7CGO - chains BY and BZ of the 219 polymer chains in the assembly; structure by electron microscopy, 3.90 A resolution.

[Chain BY (and BZ)]
Protein: Flagellar P-ring protein
From: Salmonella typhimurium (strain LT2 / SGSC1412 / ATCC 700720)
Notes: chain BZ of this document is another copy of the same molecule, construct and numbering; everything in this record applies to it too
UniProtKB: P15930 (FLGI_SALTY); residues 1-365 here = UniProt positions 1-365
Amino-acid sequence (365 residues; row label = number of the first residue in the row):
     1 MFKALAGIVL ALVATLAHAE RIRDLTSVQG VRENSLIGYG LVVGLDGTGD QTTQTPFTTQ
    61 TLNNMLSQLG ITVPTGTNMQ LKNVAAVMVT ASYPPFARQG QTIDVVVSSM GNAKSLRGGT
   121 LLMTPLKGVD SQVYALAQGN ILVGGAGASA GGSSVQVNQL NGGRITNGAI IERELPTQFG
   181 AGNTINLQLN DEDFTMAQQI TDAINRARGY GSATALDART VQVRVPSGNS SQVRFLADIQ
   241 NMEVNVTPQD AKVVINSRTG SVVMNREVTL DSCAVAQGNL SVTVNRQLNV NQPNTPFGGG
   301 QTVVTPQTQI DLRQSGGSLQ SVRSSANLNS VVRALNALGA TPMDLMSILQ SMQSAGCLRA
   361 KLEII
Not modelled in the structure: 1-19, 146-156, 284-315
Disulfides: C273-C357

[Interface between chain BY and chain BZ]
Residue-residue contacts (133; chain BY residue first):
  R32(BY) - Q99(BZ)  hydrogen bond
  R32(BY) - I170(BZ)
  R32(BY) - I171(BZ)
  R32(BY) - E172(BZ)  salt bridge
  E33(BY) - I170(BZ)
  S35(BY) - M123(BZ)
  S35(BY) - Q138(BZ)  hydrogen bond
  I37(BY) - L122(BZ)  hydrophobic
  Y39(BY) - L66(BZ)  hydrophobic
  Y39(BY) - I71(BZ)  hydrophobic
  Q54(BY) - N78(BZ)
  Q54(BY) - M79(BZ)
  Q54(BY) - Q80(BZ)  hydrogen bond (backbone-backbone)
  P56(BY) - T77(BZ)
  P56(BY) - N78(BZ)
  F57(BY) - V73(BZ)  hydrophobic
  F57(BY) - M79(BZ)  hydrophobic
  Q60(BY) - T72(BZ)  hydrogen bond (side chain-backbone)
  Q60(BY) - P74(BZ)
  M88(BY) - M65(BZ)  hydrophobic
  M88(BY) - L69(BZ)  hydrophobic
  T90(BY) - L122(BZ)
  T90(BY) - Q138(BZ)
  A91(BY) - Q138(BZ)
  S108(BY) - V43(BZ)
  S108(BY) - G44(BZ)
  S108(BY) - T120(BZ)
  S109(BY) - V43(BZ)
  S109(BY) - G44(BZ)  hydrogen bond (backbone-backbone)
  S109(BY) - N83(BZ)  hydrogen bond
  M110(BY) - L62(BZ)  hydrophobic
  M110(BY) - L81(BZ)
  M110(BY) - V84(BZ)
  G111(BY) - N83(BZ)
  N112(BY) - Q80(BZ)
  N112(BY) - K82(BZ)
  N112(BY) - N83(BZ)
  A113(BY) - N83(BZ)  hydrogen bond (backbone-side chain)
  K127(BY) - L69(BZ)  hydrogen bond (side chain-backbone)
  S131(BY) - Q68(BZ)  hydrogen bond
  Q159(BY) - G44(BZ)
  Q159(BY) - L45(BZ)
  Q159(BY) - D46(BZ)  hydrogen bond
  Q159(BY) - G118(BZ)
  L160(BY) - D46(BZ)  hydrogen bond (backbone-side chain)
  N161(BY) - G44(BZ)
  N161(BY) - L45(BZ)  hydrogen bond (side chain-backbone)
  N161(BY) - D46(BZ)
  N161(BY) - N83(BZ)
  Q188(BY) - R98(BZ)
  Q188(BY) - Q99(BZ)
  Q188(BY) - Q101(BZ)
  L189(BY) - Q101(BZ)  hydrogen bond (backbone-side chain)
  E192(BY) - P94(BZ)
  E192(BY) - P95(BZ)
  D193(BY) - R23(BZ)  salt bridge
  F194(BY) - F179(BZ)  hydrophobic
  F194(BY) - L236(BZ)  hydrophobic
  F194(BY) - Q240(BZ)
  T195(BY) - R23(BZ)  hydrogen bond
  T195(BY) - A237(BZ)
  T195(BY) - N241(BZ)
  Q198(BY) - V233(BZ)
  Q198(BY) - R234(BZ)  hydrogen bond
  Q198(BY) - A237(BZ)
  T214(BY) - S230(BZ)
  A215(BY) - N229(BZ)
  A215(BY) - S230(BZ)
  A215(BY) - V233(BZ)  hydrophobic
  L216(BY) - F179(BZ)
  L216(BY) - N229(BZ)
  D217(BY) - F96(BZ)
  D217(BY) - R98(BZ)  salt bridge
  A218(BY) - F96(BZ)  hydrophobic
  R219(BY) - P94(BZ)
  R219(BY) - P95(BZ)  hydrogen bond (side chain-backbone)
  R219(BY) - F96(BZ)
  R219(BY) - A97(BZ)
  R219(BY) - Q101(BZ)  hydrogen bond
  T220(BY) - R98(BZ)  hydrogen bond
  P248(BY) - E20(BZ)
  P248(BY) - R23(BZ)
  D250(BY) - R23(BZ)  salt bridge
  D250(BY) - D24(BZ)
  A251(BY) - D24(BZ)  hydrogen bond (backbone-side chain)
  R258(BY) - V106(BZ)
  R258(BY) - N158(BZ)
  R258(BY) - Q159(BZ)  hydrogen bond (backbone-backbone)
  R258(BY) - G162(BZ)
  T259(BY) - G144(BZ)
  T259(BY) - N158(BZ)
  D271(BY) - R266(BZ)  salt bridge
  S272(BY) - R266(BZ)
  S272(BY) - L328(BZ)
  C273(BY) - M264(BZ)
  C273(BY) - N265(BZ)
  C273(BY) - L328(BZ)  hydrophobic
  A274(BY) - V262(BZ)
  A274(BY) - V263(BZ)
  A274(BY) - M264(BZ)  hydrogen bond (backbone-backbone)
  A274(BY) - V332(BZ)  hydrophobic
  V275(BY) - V262(BZ)
  A276(BY) - G260(BZ)
  A276(BY) - S261(BZ)
  A276(BY) - V262(BZ)  hydrogen bond (backbone-backbone)
  A276(BY) - P342(BZ)  hydrophobic
  Q277(BY) - G260(BZ)
  Q277(BY) - S261(BZ)
  Q277(BY) - P342(BZ)
  G278(BY) - G260(BZ)
  G278(BY) - P342(BZ)
  G317(BY) - N336(BZ)
  S318(BY) - N336(BZ)  hydrogen bond (backbone-side chain)
  S318(BY) - A340(BZ)  hydrogen bond (side chain-backbone)
  S318(BY) - T341(BZ)
  S318(BY) - P342(BZ)
  L319(BY) - M264(BZ)  hydrophobic
  L319(BY) - V332(BZ)
  L319(BY) - L335(BZ)  hydrophobic
  L319(BY) - N336(BZ)  hydrogen bond (backbone-side chain)
  L319(BY) - L345(BZ)  hydrophobic
  S321(BY) - V332(BZ)
  S347(BY) - T259(BZ)
  S351(BY) - N256(BZ)
  S351(BY) - S261(BZ)  hydrogen bond
  S351(BY) - V263(BZ)
  S354(BY) - I365(BZ)
  A355(BY) - K252(BZ)
  A355(BY) - V254(BZ)  hydrophobic
  A355(BY) - V263(BZ)  hydrophobic
  C357(BY) - V263(BZ)  hydrophobic
  R359(BY) - L25(BZ)
  I365(BY) - R164(BZ)
Also at the interface, not in a pair above, chain BY (76 interface residues in all): S27, L36, G38, T53, T55, T61, V106, V129, N158, N186, N190, D202, Q249, E267, M352
Also at the interface, not in a pair above, chain BZ (85 interface residues in all): R21, V28, V31, G47, G100, R117, L136, N140, G163, N329

[In short]
76 residues of chain BY and 85 residues of chain BZ are in contact, with 26 hydrogen bonds and 5 salt bridges.
Among the polar pairs are R32(BY)-E172(BZ), D193(BY)-R23(BZ) and D217(BY)-R98(BZ).
Both chains are Flagellar P-ring protein (Salmonella typhimurium (strain LT2 / SGSC1412 / ATCC 700720)). Entry
7CGO (Cryo-EM structure of the flagellar motor-hook complex from Salmonella) was determined by electron
microscopy together with 7CBL, 7CBM, 7CG0, 7CG4, 7E80, 7E81 and 7E82 from the same study.
